PDB entry 6DPV | electron microscopy, 3.30 A resolution | chains C and D of the 12 polymer chains in the assembly

[Chain C]
Protein: Tubulin alpha-1B chain
Organism: Sus scrofa
Reference sequence: Q2XVP4 (TBA1B_PIG); numbering as in UniProt (aligned over 1-451)
Sequence (451 residues; row label = number of the first residue in the row):
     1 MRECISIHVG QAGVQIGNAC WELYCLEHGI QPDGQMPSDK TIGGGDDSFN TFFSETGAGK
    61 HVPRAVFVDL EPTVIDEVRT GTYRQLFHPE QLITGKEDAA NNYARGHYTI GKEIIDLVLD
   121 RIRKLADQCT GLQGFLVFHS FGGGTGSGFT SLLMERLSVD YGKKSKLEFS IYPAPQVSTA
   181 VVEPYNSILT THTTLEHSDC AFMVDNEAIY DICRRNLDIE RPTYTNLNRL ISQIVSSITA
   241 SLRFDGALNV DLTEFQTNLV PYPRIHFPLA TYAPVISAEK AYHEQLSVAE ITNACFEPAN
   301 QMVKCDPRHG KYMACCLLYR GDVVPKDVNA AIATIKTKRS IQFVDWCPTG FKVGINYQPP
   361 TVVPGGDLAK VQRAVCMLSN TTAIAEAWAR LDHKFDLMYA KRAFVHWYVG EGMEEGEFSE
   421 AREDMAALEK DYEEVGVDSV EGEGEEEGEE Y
Not modelled in the structure: 38-46, 438-451
UniProt features mapped onto this chain:
  - motif: M1 to C4 (MREC motif)
  - active site: E254
  - binding site (GTP): G10, Q11, A12, Q15, E71, A99, S140, G143, G144, T145, G146, T179, E183, N206, Y224, N228, L252
  - binding site (Mg(2+)): E71
  - site: Y451 (Involved in polymerization)
  - modified residue: K40 (N6,N6,N6-trimethyllysine), S48 (Phosphoserine), S232 (Phosphoserine), Y282 (3'-nitrotyrosine), R339 (Omega-N-methylarginine), S439 (Phosphoserine), E443 (5-glutamyl polyglutamate), E445 (5-glutamyl polyglutamate), Y451 (3'-nitrotyrosine)
  - cross-link (Glycyl lysine isopeptide (Lys-Gly)): K326 (interchain with G-Cter in ubiquitin), K370 (interchain with G-Cter in ubiquitin)

[Chain D]
Protein: Tubulin beta chain
Organism: Sus scrofa
Reference sequence: P02554 (TBB_PIG); the author numbering skips numbers that UniProt does not, so the offset changes along the chain: 1-44 = UniProt 1-44; 47-360 = UniProt 45-358; 369-455 = UniProt 359-445
Sequence (445 residues; each row starts with the number of its first residue; note: 10 numbers in that range are skipped by the numbering (no residue carries them; nothing is unmodelled there)):
     1 MREIVHIQAG QCGNQIGAKF WEVISDEHGI DPTGSYHGDS DLQL
    47 ERINVYYNEA AGNKYVPRAI LVDLEPGTMD SVRSGPFGQI FRPDNFVFGQ SGAGNNWAKG
   107 HYTEGAELVD SVLDVVRKES ESCDCLQGFQ LTHSLGGGTG SGMGTLLISK IREEYPDRIM
   167 NTFSVVPSPK VSDTVVEPYN ATLSVHQLVE NTDETYCIDN EALYDICFRT LKLTTPTYGD
   227 LNHLVSATMS GVTTCLRFPG QLNADLRKLA VNMVPFPRLH FFMPGFAPLT SRGSQQYRAL
   287 TVPELTQQMF DAKNMMAACD PRHGRYLTVA AVFRGRMSMK EVDEQMLNVQ NKNSSYFVEW
   347 IPNNVKTAVC DIPP
   369 RGLKMSATFI GNSTAIQELF KRISEQFTAM FRRKAFLHWY TGEGMDEMEF TEAESNMNDL
   429 VSEYQQYQDA TADEQGEFEE EGEEDEA
Not modelled in the structure: 437-455
UniProt features mapped onto this chain:
  - motif: M1 to I4 (MREI motif)
  - binding site (GTP): Q11, E71, S140, G144, T145, G146, N206, N228
  - binding site (Mg(2+)): E71
  - modified residue: S40 (Phosphoserine), K60 (N6-acetyllysine), S174 (Phosphoserine), T287 (Phosphothreonine), T292 (Phosphothreonine), R320 (Omega-N-methylarginine), E448 (5-glutamyl polyglutamate)
  - cross-link (Glycyl lysine isopeptide (Lys-Gly)): K60 (interchain with G-Cter in ubiquitin), K326 (interchain with G-Cter in ubiquitin)

[Chain C / chain D interface]
Contacting residue pairs (64; chain C residue first):
  M1(C) with P72(D), hydrophobic; Q96(D), hydrogen bond (backbone-side chain)
  Q133(C) with S97(D)
  K163(C) with E411(D), salt bridge
  D245(C) with S77(D)
  A247(C) with Q11(D); Q15(D)
  L248(C) with Q11(D); Y224(D)
  N249(C) with Q11(D), hydrogen bond
  E254(C) with G100(D); N101(D), hydrogen bond
  Q256(C) with W407(D), hydrogen bond (backbone-side chain)
  T257(C) with G100(D), hydrogen bond (side chain-backbone); F404(D); W407(D)
  N258(C) with N101(D); V181(D); F404(D)
  V260(C) with F404(D); H406(D); W407(D), hydrogen bond (backbone-side chain)
  P261(C) with F404(D), hydrogen bond (backbone-backbone); H406(D), hydrogen bond (backbone-side chain)
  Y262(C) with R401(D), hydrogen bond (side chain-backbone); H406(D)
  P263(C) with H406(D)
  V324(C) with P222(D)
  P325(C) with Y210(D); Y224(D), hydrophobic
  K326(C) with Y210(D); F214(D); L219(D); T220(D); P222(D)
  N329(C) with V177(D); E207(D), hydrogen bond
  I332(C) with V177(D), hydrophobic
  K336(C) with K176(D)
  W346(C) with M398(D); R401(D); A403(D), hydrophobic; F404(D), hydrophobic
  C347(C) with V181(D), hydrophobic
  P348(C) with Q394(D); M398(D)
  T349(C) with S178(D); T180(D); V181(D), hydrogen bond (side chain-backbone); P184(D); Q394(D); M398(D)
  G350(C) with S178(D); V181(D)
  F351(C) with S178(D); D179(D); T180(D), hydrogen bond (backbone-backbone); V181(D)
  K352(C) with N101(D); D179(D)
  V353(C) with D179(D)
  E434(C) with R401(D)
  V435(C) with R401(D)
  V437(C) with R401(D), hydrogen bond (backbone-side chain)
Also at the interface, not in a pair above, chain C (39 interface residues in all): R2, T130, G131, D251, T253, A314, A333
Also at the interface, not in a pair above, chain D (37 interface residues in all): E71, G73, N102, K105, V182, T221, K402

[Overview]
The interface between chain C and chain D involves 39 residues on one side and 37 on the other; the contacts
include 13 hydrogen bonds and 1 salt bridge. Polar pairs include K163(C)-E411(D), M1(C)-Q96(D) and
N249(C)-Q11(D).
Here chain C is Tubulin alpha-1B chain and chain D is Tubulin beta chain, both from Sus scrofa. Entry 6DPV
(Undecorated GDP microtubule) was determined by electron microscopy together with 6DPU and 6DPW from the same
study.
